PDB entry 7ICR | X-ray diffraction, 3.00 A resolution | chains T and A of the 3 polymer chains in the assembly

== Chain T ==
Molecule: 7-nt DNA strand
Sequence (7 nucleotides; each row starts with the number of its first residue):
     2 CATCTGT

== Chain A ==
Name: Protein (DNA polymerase beta (e.c.2.7.7.7))
From: Homo sapiens
UniProtKB: P06746 (DPOB_HUMAN); residues 2-335 here correspond to UniProt positions 1-334 (UniProt number = residue number - 1)
Sequence (335 residues; row label = number of the first residue in the row):
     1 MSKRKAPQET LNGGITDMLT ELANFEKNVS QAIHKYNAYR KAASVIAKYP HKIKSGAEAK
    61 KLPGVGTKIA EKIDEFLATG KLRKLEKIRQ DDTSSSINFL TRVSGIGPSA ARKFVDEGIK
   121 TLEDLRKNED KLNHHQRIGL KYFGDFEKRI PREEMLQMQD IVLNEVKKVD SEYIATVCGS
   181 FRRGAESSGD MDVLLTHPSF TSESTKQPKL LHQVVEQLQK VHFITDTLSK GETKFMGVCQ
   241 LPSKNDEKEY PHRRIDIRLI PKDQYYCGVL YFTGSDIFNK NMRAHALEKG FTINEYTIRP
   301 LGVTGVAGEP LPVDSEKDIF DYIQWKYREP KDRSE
Disordered / not traced: 1-8
Metal / ion sites: Zn2+ near His51 (its only coordinating residue here); Na+ site 1 near Leu62 (its only coordinating residue here); Na+ site 2: Thr101, Val103, Ile106 (shared with 1 residue of chain P)
Swiss-Prot annotation at these positions:
  - binding site (K(+)): Lys61
  - binding site (Na(+)): Lys61

== Chain T / chain A interface ==
Pairs across the interface (11):
  DC2(T) - Tyr296(A)  sugar contact
  DA3(T) - Thr233(A)  phosphate contact
  DA3(T) - Lys234(A)  phosphate contact
  DT4(T) - Ser229(A)  phosphate contact
  DT4(T) - Lys230(A)  phosphate contact
  DT4(T) - Gly231(A)  phosphate contact
  DT4(T) - Glu232(A)  hydrogen bond to the phosphate
  DT4(T) - Thr233(A)  hydrogen bond to the phosphate
  DT4(T) - Lys234(A)  hydrogen bond to the phosphate
  DC5(T) - Ser229(A)  phosphate contact
  DC5(T) - Lys230(A)  hydrogen bond to the phosphate
Interface residues without a listed pair, chain T (5 interface residues in all): DT6
Interface residues without a listed pair, chain A (9 interface residues in all): Asn133, His134

== Summary ==
5 residues of chain T face 9 of chain A across their interface, with 4 hydrogen bonds. Polar pairs include
DT4(T)-Glu232(A), DT4(T)-Thr233(A) and DT4(T)-Lys234(A). Curated annotation (UniProt) lists K+-binding residue
Lys61(A) and Na+-binding residue Lys61(A) on chain A.
Here chain T is a 7-nt DNA strand and chain A is Protein (DNA polymerase beta (e.c.2.7.7.7)) (Homo sapiens).
Entry 7ICR (DNA polymerase beta (e.c.2.7.7.7)/DNA complex, soaked in the presence of ZNCL2) was determined by
X-ray diffraction together with 1ZQT, 7ICE, 7ICF, 7ICG, 7ICH, 7ICI and 39 further entries from the same study.
